4WWU - chains A and B of the 6 polymer chains in the assembly; structure by X-ray diffraction, 3.30 A resolution.

Chain A (and B):
Protein: mRNA export factor MEX67
From: Saccharomyces cerevisiae
Notes: fragment: RRM domain; chain B of this document is another copy of the same molecule, construct and numbering; everything in this record applies to it too
UniProt: Q99257 (MEX67_YEAST); numbering as in UniProt (aligned over 1-487)
Amino-acid sequence (488 residues; row label = number of the first residue in the row; numbering starts at 0):
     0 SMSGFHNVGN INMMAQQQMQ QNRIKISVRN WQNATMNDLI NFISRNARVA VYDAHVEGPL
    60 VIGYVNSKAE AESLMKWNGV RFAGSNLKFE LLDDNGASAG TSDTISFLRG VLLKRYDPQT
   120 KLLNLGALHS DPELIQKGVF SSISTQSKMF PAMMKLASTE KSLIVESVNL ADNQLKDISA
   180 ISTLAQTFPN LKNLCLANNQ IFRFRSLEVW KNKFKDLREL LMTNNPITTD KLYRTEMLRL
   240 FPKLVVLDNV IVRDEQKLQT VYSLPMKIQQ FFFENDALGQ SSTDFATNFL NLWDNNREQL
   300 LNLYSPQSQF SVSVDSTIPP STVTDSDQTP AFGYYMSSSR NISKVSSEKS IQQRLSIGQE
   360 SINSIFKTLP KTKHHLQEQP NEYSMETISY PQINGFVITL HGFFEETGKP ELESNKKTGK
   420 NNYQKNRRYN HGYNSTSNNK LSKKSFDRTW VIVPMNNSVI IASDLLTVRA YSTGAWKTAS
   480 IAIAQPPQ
Disordered / not traced: 0-22, 94-487 (chain B: 0-100, 139-144, 413-436, 478-487)
Differences from the reference sequence: expression tag (0); conflict Asp-93 (Asn in Q99257)
Bound ions: Zn2+: His-54 (shared with 1 residue of chain J)
Curated features (UniProtKB/Swiss-Prot):
  - modified residue: Ser-2 (N-acetylserine)
  - mutagenesis: His-400 (H400Y: Impairs association with the nuclear pores and interaction with MTR2)
What the authors report for this chain:
  - conformationally variable residues (loop rearrangement, order/disorder transition): Gln-268 to Ala-276, Ile-317 to Leu-354
  - mutagenesis - L263D/M265D (Kd 820 nM): decreased binding to A15 RNA
  - mutagenesis - L263A/M265A, L263D/M265D, L263Y/M265Y: unchanged binding to mRNA transport regulator MTR2

How chain A and chain B interact:
Contacting residue pairs (5):
  Arg-28(A) with Asp-102(B), salt bridge
  Lys-87(A) with Ser-101(B); Asp-102(B)
  Glu-89(A) with Ser-101(B), hydrogen bond (side chain-backbone); Asp-102(B), hydrogen bond (side chain-backbone)
Also at the interface, not in a pair above, chain A (5 interface residues in all): Phe-88, Asp-93
Also at the interface, not in a pair above, chain B (4 interface residues in all): Thr-103, Ile-104

Summary:
Chain A and chain B form an interface of 5 and 4 residues respectively, with 2 hydrogen bonds and 1 salt
bridge. Among the polar pairs are Arg-28(A)/Asp-102(B), Glu-89(A)/Ser-101(B) and Glu-89(A)/Asp-102(B). The
paper reports that L263D/M265D of chain A reduce binding to A15 RNA; conformational variability at Gln-268(A)
and Ile-317(A); 3 substitutions were tested in all.
Both chains are mRNA export factor MEX67 (Saccharomyces cerevisiae). Entry 4WWU (Structure of Mex67:Mtr2) was
determined by X-ray diffraction.
